PDB entry 7NIA | X-ray diffraction, 2.30 A resolution | chains A and B

[Chain A]
Molecule: N6-adenosine-methyltransferase catalytic subunit
From: Homo sapiens
Notes: EC 2.1.1.348
Reference sequence: Q86U44 (MTA70_HUMAN); numbering as in UniProt (aligned over 354-580)
Amino-acid sequence (246 residues; numbered 335 to 580; the number before each row is that of its first residue):
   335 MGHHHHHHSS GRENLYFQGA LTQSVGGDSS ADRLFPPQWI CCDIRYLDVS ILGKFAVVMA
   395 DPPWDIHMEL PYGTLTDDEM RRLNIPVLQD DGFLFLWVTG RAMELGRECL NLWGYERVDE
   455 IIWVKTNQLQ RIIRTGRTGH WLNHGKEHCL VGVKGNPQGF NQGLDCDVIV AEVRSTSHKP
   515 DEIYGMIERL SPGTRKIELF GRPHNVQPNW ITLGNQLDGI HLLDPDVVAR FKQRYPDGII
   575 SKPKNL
Not modelled in the structure: 335-367, 401-405, 468-472, 575-580
Construct notes: initiating methionine (335); expression tag (336-353)
Residues lining bound ligands: UOZ059a (UEQ; 4-[[(3R)-3-cyclopropyl-2-azaspiro[3.3]heptan-2-yl]methyl]-N-[[(3R)-3-oxidanyl-1-[6-[(phenylmethyl)amino]pyrimidin-4-yl]piperidin-3-yl]methyl]benzamide): Cys376, Asp377, Ile378, Arg379, Asp395, Pro397, Tyr406, Gly407, Thr408, Leu409, Trp431, Val432, Thr433, Trp457, Glu481, His482, Ser511, His512, Lys513, Phe534, Gly535, Arg536, Gly548, Asn549, Gln550
UniProt features mapped onto this chain:
  - region: Pro396 to Thr410 (Gate loop 1), Glu450 to Glu454 (Interaction with METTL14), Gln462 to Gly479 (Interphase loop), Gln464 to Lys480 (Interaction with METTL14), Arg465 to His478 (Positively charged region required for RNA-binding), Val507 to Asp515 (Gate loop 2)
  - binding site (S-adenosyl-L-methionine): Asp377, Ile378, Asp395, Lys513, Arg536 to Asn539, Asn549, Gln550
  - site (Interaction with METTL14): Glu438, Arg441
  - natural variant: Tyr406 (Y406C: Found in patients with large intestine cancer; uncertain significance)
  - mutagenesis: Asp377 (D377A: Abolishes methyltransferase activity), Asp395 to Trp398 (Loss of function. Abolishes ability to regulate primary miRNA processing. Does not affect ability to promote mRNA translation. Abolishes formation of m6A at DNA damage sites), Asp395 (D395A: Abolishes methyltransferase activity), Tyr406 (Y406A: Strong reduction in methyltransferase activity), Gln462 to Gly479 (Impaired RNA-binding and methyltransferase activities), Trp475 (W475A: Decreased methyltransferase activity), Asn477 (N477A: Decreased methyltransferase activity), Glu532 (E532A: Abolishes methyltransferase activity), Arg536 (R536A: Slight reduction in methyltransferase activity), His538 (H538A: Slight reduction in methyltransferase activity), Asn539 (N539A: Abolishes methyltransferase activity), Asn549 (N549A: Slight reduction in methyltransferase activity. Strong reduction in methyltransferase activity; when associated with A-550), 1 further mutagenesis entry in UniProt

[Chain B]
Molecule: N6-adenosine-methyltransferase non-catalytic subunit
From: Homo sapiens
Reference sequence: Q9HCE5 (MET14_HUMAN); residues 107-395 here = UniProt positions 107-395
Amino-acid sequence (290 residues; row label = number of the first residue in the row):
   106 MLKGTQSLNP HNDYCQHFVD TGHRPQNFIR DVGLADRFEE YPKLRELIRL KDELIAKSNT
   166 PPMYLQADIE AFDIRELTPK FDVILLEPPL EEYYRETGIT ANEKCWTWDD IMKLEIDEIA
   226 APRSFIFLWC GSGEGLDLGR VCLRKWGYRR CEDICWIKTN KNNPGKTKTL DPKAVFQRTK
   286 EHCLMGIKGT VKRSTDGDFI HANVDIDLII TEEPEIGNIE KPVEIFHIIE HFCLGRRRLH
   346 LFGRDSTIRP GWLTVGPTLT NSNYNAETYA SYFSAPNSYL TGCTEEIERL
Not modelled in the structure: 106-116, 138-150, 202-208, 270-271, 296-308, 394-395
Disulfides: Cys338-Cys388
Construct notes: initiating methionine (106)
UniProt features mapped onto this chain:
  - region: Arg135, Asp136 (Interaction with METTL3), Ser237, Gly238 (Interaction with METTL3), Arg245 to Arg254 (Positively charged region required for RNA-binding), Arg255 to Asp258 (Interaction with METTL3), Lys278 to His287 (Interaction with METTL3), Lys297, Arg298 (Positively charged region required for RNA-binding), Asn308 to Asp312 (Interaction with METTL3)
  - site (Interaction with METTL3): Tyr146, Asp242, Arg245, Arg298
  - mutagenesis: Asp173 (D173A: Little or no effect on S-adenosyl-L-methionine-binding or methyltransferase activity; when associated with A-192), Glu192 (E192A: Little or no effect on methyltransferase activity. Little or no effect on S-adenosyl-L-methionine-binding or methyltransferase activity; when associated with A-173), Tyr198 (Y198A: Does not affect methyltransferase activity of the heterodimer complex formed with METTL3), Arg245 (R245E: Reduced RNA-binding. Reduced RNA-binding; when associated with E-255), Arg254 to Arg255 (Strongly reduced methyltransferase activity of the heterodimer complex formed with METTL3), Arg255 (R255E: Reduced RNA-binding; when associated with E-245), Lys297 to Arg298 (Reduced RNA-binding), Arg298 (R298P: Strongly decreased methyltransferase activity of the heterodimer complex formed with METTL3, probably due to reduced RNA-binding), Asp312 (D312A: Decreased methyltransferase activity of the heterodimer complex formed with METTL3), Cys338 (C338A: Does not affect methyltransferase activity of the heterodimer complex formed with METTL3), Pro362 to Thr363 (Little or no effect on methyltransferase activity of the heterodimer complex formed with METTL3)

[Interface between chain A and chain B]
Pairs across the interface (104; chain A residue first):
  Phe427(A) with Val280(B), hydrophobic
  Phe429(A) with Phe281(B), hydrophobic
  Gly434(A) with Arg255(B), hydrogen bond (backbone-side chain)
  Met437(A) with Arg245(B), hydrogen bond; Arg255(B); Asp258(B)
  Glu438(A) with Arg245(B), salt bridge; Arg249(B); Arg255(B), salt bridge
  Arg441(A) with Leu241(B); Asp242(B), salt bridge; Arg245(B)
  Glu450(A) with Lys278(B), salt bridge
  Arg451(A) with Gly238(B), hydrogen bond (side chain-backbone); Leu241(B); Asp242(B), salt bridge
  Val452(A) with Lys278(B); Val280(B), hydrophobic; Arg283(B), hydrogen bond (backbone-side chain)
  Asp453(A) with Ala279(B); Val280(B), hydrogen bond (side chain-backbone); Phe281(B), hydrogen bond (side chain-backbone); Arg283(B), salt bridge
  Glu454(A) with Leu241(B); Lys285(B), hydrogen bond (backbone-side chain); His287(B)
  Ile455(A) with Phe281(B), hydrophobic
  Ile456(A) with Cys260(B), hydrophobic; Ile262(B), hydrophobic; Lys285(B)
  Val458(A) with Ile134(B), hydrophobic; Ile262(B), hydrophobic
  Leu463(A) with Arg135(B)
  Gln464(A) with Tyr119(B); Phe133(B); Ile134(B); Arg135(B), hydrogen bond (backbone-backbone)
  Ile466(A) with Ile134(B), hydrophobic; Ile315(B), hydrophobic
  Gly473(A) with Glu257(B)
  His474(A) with Glu257(B)
  Trp475(A) with Phe230(B), hydrophobic; Cys256(B); Glu257(B), hydrogen bond (backbone-side chain); Ile292(B), hydrophobic; Phe337(B)
  Leu476(A) with Glu257(B), hydrogen bond (backbone-side chain); Ile259(B), hydrophobic; Asp310(B); Ile311(B); Asp312(B); Phe337(B), hydrophobic
  Asn477(A) with Asp310(B), hydrogen bond (backbone-backbone); Ile311(B); Asp312(B), hydrogen bond (backbone-backbone)
  His478(A) with Glu257(B), salt bridge; Ile311(B); Asp312(B)
  Gly479(A) with Ile311(B); Asp312(B), hydrogen bond (backbone-side chain); Leu313(B)
  Lys480(A) with Asp258(B), hydrogen bond (side chain-backbone); Cys260(B); Asp312(B), salt bridge; Leu313(B)
  His482(A) with Asp258(B)
  Val485(A) with Phe281(B), hydrophobic
  Gln496(A) with Pro277(B); Ala279(B), hydrogen bond (side chain-backbone); Val280(B)
  Gly497(A) with Val280(B), hydrogen bond (backbone-backbone); Gln282(B), hydrogen bond (backbone-side chain)
  Leu498(A) with Phe123(B); Val124(B); Gln282(B)
  Asp499(A) with Cys120(B); Val124(B); Phe281(B); Gln282(B), hydrogen bond (backbone-backbone)
  Cys500(A) with Phe123(B); Pro130(B); Gln282(B); Thr284(B)
  Asp501(A) with Gln282(B), hydrogen bond (backbone-backbone); Arg283(B); Thr284(B), hydrogen bond (side chain-backbone); Lys285(B), salt bridge
  Val502(A) with Pro130(B); Gln131(B); Thr284(B)
  Ile503(A) with Cys120(B), hydrophobic
  Val504(A) with Tyr119(B); Pro130(B); Gln131(B); Ile134(B), hydrophobic
  Glu516(A) with Asn117(B); Asp118(B); Cys120(B)
  Met520(A) with Cys120(B), hydrophobic; Phe281(B), hydrophobic
  Arg523(A) with Cys120(B); Gln121(B); Val124(B)
  Leu524(A) with Val280(B), hydrophobic
Other interface residues (no listed pair), chain A (43 interface residues in all): Arg435, Arg465, Ile467
Other interface residues (no listed pair), chain B (46 interface residues in all): Glu239, Met290, Ile333, Leu339

[Summary]
43 residues of chain A and 46 residues of chain B are in contact, with 20 hydrogen bonds and 9 salt bridges.
Polar pairs include Glu438(A)-Arg245(B), Glu438(A)-Arg255(B) and Arg441(A)-Asp242(B). Chain A binds UOZ059a.
Here chain A is N6-adenosine-methyltransferase catalytic subunit and chain B is N6-adenosine-methyltransferase
non-catalytic subunit, both from Homo sapiens. Entry 7NIA (Crystal structure of the human METTL3-METTL14
complex with compound UOZ059a) was determined by X-ray diffraction, deposited together with 7NHG, 7NHI, 7NHJ,
7NHV, 7NI7, 7NI8 and 11 further entries.
